PDB entry 6HS7 | electron microscopy, 4.60 A resolution (low resolution: residue-level contacts below are approximate; hydrogen-bond / salt-bridge calls are withheld) | chains A and e of the 25 polymer chains in the assembly

[Chain A (and e)]
Protein: ImcF-like family protein
Source organism: Escherichia coli
Notes: chain e of this document is another copy of the same molecule, construct and numbering; everything in this record applies to it too
UniProtKB: I2W7L4 (I2W7L4_ECOLX); residue numbers follow UniProt; this construct covers 1-1129
Sequence (1129 residues; each row starts with the number of its first residue):
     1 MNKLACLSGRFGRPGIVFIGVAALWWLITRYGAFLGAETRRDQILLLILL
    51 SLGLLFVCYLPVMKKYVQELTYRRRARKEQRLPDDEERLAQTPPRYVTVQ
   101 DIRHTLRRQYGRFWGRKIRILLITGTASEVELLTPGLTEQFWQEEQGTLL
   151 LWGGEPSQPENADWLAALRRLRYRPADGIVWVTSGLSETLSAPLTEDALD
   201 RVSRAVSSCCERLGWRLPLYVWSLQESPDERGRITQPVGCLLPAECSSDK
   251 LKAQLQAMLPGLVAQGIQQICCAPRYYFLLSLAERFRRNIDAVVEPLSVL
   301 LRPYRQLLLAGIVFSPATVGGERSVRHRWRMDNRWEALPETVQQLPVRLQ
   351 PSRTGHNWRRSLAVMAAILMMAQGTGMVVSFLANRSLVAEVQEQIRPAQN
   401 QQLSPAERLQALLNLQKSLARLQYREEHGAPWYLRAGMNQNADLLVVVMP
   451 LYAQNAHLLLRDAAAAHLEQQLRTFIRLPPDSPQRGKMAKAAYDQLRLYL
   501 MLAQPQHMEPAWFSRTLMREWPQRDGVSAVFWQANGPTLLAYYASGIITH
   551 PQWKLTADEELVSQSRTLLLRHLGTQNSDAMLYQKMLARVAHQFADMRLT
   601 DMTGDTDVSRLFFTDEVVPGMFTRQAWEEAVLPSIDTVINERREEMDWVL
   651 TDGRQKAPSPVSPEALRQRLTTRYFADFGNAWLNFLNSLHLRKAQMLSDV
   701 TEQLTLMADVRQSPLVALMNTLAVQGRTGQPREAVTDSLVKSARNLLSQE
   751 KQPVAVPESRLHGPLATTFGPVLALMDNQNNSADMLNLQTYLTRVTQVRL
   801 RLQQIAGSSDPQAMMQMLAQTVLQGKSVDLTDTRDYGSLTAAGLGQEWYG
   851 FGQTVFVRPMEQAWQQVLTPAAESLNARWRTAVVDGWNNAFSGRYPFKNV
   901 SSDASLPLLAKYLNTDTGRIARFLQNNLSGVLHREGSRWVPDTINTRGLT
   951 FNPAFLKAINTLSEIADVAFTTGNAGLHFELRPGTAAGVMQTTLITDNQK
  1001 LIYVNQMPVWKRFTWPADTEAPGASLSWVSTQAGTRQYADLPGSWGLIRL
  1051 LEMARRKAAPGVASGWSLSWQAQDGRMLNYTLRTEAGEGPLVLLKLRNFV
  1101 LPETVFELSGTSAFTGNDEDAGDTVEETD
Disordered / not traced: 1-577, 643-662, 731-762, 1108-1129 (chain e: 1-568, 644-662, 731-759)
Sequence notes: conflict V446 (Ala in I2W7L4)
From the paper describing this entry:
  - mutagenesis - Q779C/N780C: abolished localization to TssM foci

[Interface between chain A and chain e]
Pairs across the interface (28):
  Q779(A) - V608(e)
  N780(A) - R610(e)
  N780(A) - L611(e)
  T790(A) - L611(e)
  T793(A) - E702(e)
  R794(A) - D699(e)
  R794(A) - E702(e)
  Q797(A) - E702(e)
  Q797(A) - Q804(e)
  R801(A) - Q804(e)
  M817(A) - S808(e)
  T821(A) - S808(e)
  G825(A) - D810(e)
  G825(A) - Q812(e)
  K826(A) - Q812(e)
  K826(A) - E873(e)
  S827(A) - P811(e)
  V828(A) - S698(e)
  V828(A) - P811(e)
  D829(A) - Q804(e)
  T831(A) - L697(e)
  D832(A) - L697(e)
  D832(A) - S698(e)
  D832(A) - D699(e)
  T917(A) - N888(e)
  R922(A) - D885(e)
  T972(A) - G893(e)
  T972(A) - V900(e)
Other interface residues (no listed pair), chain A (23 interface residues in all): S782, D784, Y836, N926
Other interface residues (no listed pair), chain e (21 interface residues in all): E616, K693, P870, T881

[Summary]
23 residues of chain A and 21 residues of chain e are in contact. From the paper: Q779C/N780C of chain A
abolish localization to TssM foci.
Chain A and chain e are both ImcF-like family protein (Escherichia coli); the structure, Type VI membrane
complex, was determined by electron microscopy.
